PDB entry 7O16 | electron microscopy, 4.00 A resolution | chains A and E of the 5 polymer chains in the assembly

# Chain A
Molecule: Probable ABC transporter binding protein NosD
Organism: Pseudomonas stutzeri ATCC 14405
Reference sequence: P19843 (NOSD_PSEST); residues 1-436 here = UniProt positions 1-436
Amino-acid sequence (436 residues; row label = number of the first residue in the row):
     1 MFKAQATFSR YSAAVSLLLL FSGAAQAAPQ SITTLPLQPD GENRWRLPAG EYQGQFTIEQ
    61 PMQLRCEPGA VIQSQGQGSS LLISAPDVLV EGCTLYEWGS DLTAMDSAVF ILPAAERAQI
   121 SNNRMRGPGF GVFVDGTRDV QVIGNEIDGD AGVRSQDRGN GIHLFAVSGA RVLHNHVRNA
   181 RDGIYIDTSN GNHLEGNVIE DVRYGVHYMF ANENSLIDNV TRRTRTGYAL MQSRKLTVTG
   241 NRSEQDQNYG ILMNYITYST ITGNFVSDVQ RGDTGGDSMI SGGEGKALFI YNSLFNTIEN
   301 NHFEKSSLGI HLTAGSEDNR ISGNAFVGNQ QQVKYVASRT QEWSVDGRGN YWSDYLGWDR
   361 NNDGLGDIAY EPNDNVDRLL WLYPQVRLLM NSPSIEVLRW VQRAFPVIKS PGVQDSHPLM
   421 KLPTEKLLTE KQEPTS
Unresolved in the structure: 1-27, 430-436

# Chain E
Molecule: Probable ABC transporter permease protein NosY
Organism: Pseudomonas stutzeri ATCC 14405
Reference sequence: P19845 (NOSY_PSEST); numbering as in UniProt (aligned over 1-276)
Amino-acid sequence (276 residues; numbered 1 to 276; the number before each row is that of its first residue):
     1 MNQVWNIARK ELSDGLRNRW LLAISLLFAV LAVGIAWLGA AASGQLGFTS IPATIASLAS
    61 LATFLMPLIA LLLAYDAIVG EDEGGTLMLL LTYPLGRGQI LLGKFVGHGL ILALAVLIGF
   121 GCAALAIALL VEGVELGMLF WAFGRFMISS TLLGWVFLAF AYVLSGKVNE KSSAAGLALG
   181 VWFLFVLVFD LVLLALLVLS EGKFNPELLP WLLLLNPTDI YRLINLSGFE GSGSAMGVLS
   241 LGADLPVPAA VLWLCLLAWI GVSLLLAYAI FRRRLT
Unresolved in the structure: 1, 43-50, 228-244, 275-276

# How chain A and chain E interact
Residue-residue contacts (23; chain A residue first):
  Tyr-383(A) with Val-198(E), hydrophobic
  Gln-385(A) with Pro-206(E)
  Val-386(A) with Leu-194(E), hydrophobic; Leu-197(E), hydrophobic
  Leu-388(A) with Leu-213(E), hydrophobic; Arg-222(E), hydrogen bond (backbone-side chain)
  Leu-389(A) with Asp-190(E); Leu-194(E), hydrophobic
  Asn-391(A) with Ala-56(E), hydrogen bond (side chain-backbone); Ala-59(E); Ser-60(E); Arg-222(E); Leu-226(E)
  Ser-392(A) with Asp-190(E), hydrogen bond; Arg-222(E)
  Pro-393(A) with Ser-60(E); Thr-63(E); Phe-64(E), hydrophobic
  Ser-394(A) with Leu-187(E); Asp-190(E)
  Ile-395(A) with Leu-194(E), hydrophobic
  Glu-396(A) with Ser-60(E)
  Leu-398(A) with Leu-191(E), hydrophobic
Interface residues without a listed pair, chain A (14 interface residues in all): Leu-379, Val-397
Interface residues without a listed pair, chain E (19 interface residues in all): Val-186, Leu-193, Leu-209, Pro-210

# Overview
14 residues of chain A and 19 residues of chain E are in contact, with 3 hydrogen bonds. Polar pairs include
Leu-388(A)/Arg-222(E), Asn-391(A)/Ala-56(E) and Ser-392(A)/Asp-190(E).
Chain A is Probable ABC transporter binding protein NosD and chain E is Probable ABC transporter permease
protein NosY, both from Pseudomonas stutzeri ATCC 14405; the structure, ABC transporter NosDFY,
nucleotide-free in lipid nanodisc, R-domain 3, was determined by electron microscopy together with 7O0Y, 7O0Z,
7O10, 7O11, 7O12, 7O13 and 10 further entries from the same study.
